7Q3O - chains A and K of the 3 polymer chains in the assembly; structure by X-ray diffraction, 2.78 A resolution.

== Chain A ==
Molecule: hydroxymethylated DNA
Sequence (18 nucleotides; numbered 1 to 18; the number before each row is that of its first residue):
     1 TTGTGTTTTA TGACGTCC

== Chain K ==
Name: Homeobox protein CDX-1
From: Homo sapiens
Reference sequence: P47902 (CDX1_HUMAN); residues 183-247 here correspond to UniProt positions 151-215 (UniProt number = residue number - 32)
Chain sequence (65 residues; row label = number of the first residue in the row):
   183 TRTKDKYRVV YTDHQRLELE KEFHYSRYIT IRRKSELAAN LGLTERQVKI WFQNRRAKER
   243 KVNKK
Disordered / not traced: 244-247

== Interface between chain A and chain K ==
Contacting residue pairs (23):
  DT7(A) with Lys243(K), salt bridge to the phosphate
  DT8(A) with Arg190(K), hydrogen bond to the base; Lys240(K), salt bridge to the phosphate
  DT9(A) with Arg190(K), hydrogen bond to the sugar; Val191(K), hydrogen bond to the phosphate; Val192(K), phosphate contact; Tyr193(K), hydrogen bond to the phosphate; Arg198(K), salt bridge to the phosphate; Asn236(K), base contact
  DA10(A) with Arg184(K), salt bridge to the phosphate; Thr185(K), phosphate contact; Tyr189(K), sugar contact; Arg190(K), phosphate contact; Val191(K), hydrogen bond to the phosphate; Tyr193(K), hydrogen bond to the phosphate; Gln229(K), hydrogen bond to the phosphate; Ile232(K), base contact; Asn236(K), hydrogen bond to the base
  DT11(A) with Thr183(K), phosphate contact; Arg184(K), salt bridge to the phosphate; Thr185(K), hydrogen bond to the phosphate; Arg228(K), salt bridge to the phosphate; Ile232(K), base contact
Also at the interface, not in a pair above, chain K (16 interface residues in all): Trp233

== In short ==
Chain A and chain K form an interface of 5 and 16 residues respectively; the contacts include 9 hydrogen bonds
and 6 salt bridges. Polar contacts include DT8(A)-Arg190(K), DA10(A)-Asn236(K) and DT9(A)-Arg190(K).
Here chain A is hydroxymethylated DNA and chain K is Homeobox protein CDX-1 (Homo sapiens). Entry 7Q3O
(Structure of CDX1 bound to hydroxymethylated DNA) was determined by X-ray diffraction.
